8ROC - chains A and B; structure by X-ray diffraction, 1.85 A resolution.

[Chain A]
Name: Structural maintenance of chromosomes protein 1A
From: Homo sapiens
UniProt: Q14683 (SMC1A_HUMAN); residue numbers follow UniProt; this construct covers 1-175, 1057-1233
Amino-acid sequence (366 residues; each row starts with the number of its first residue; note: 867 numbers in that range are skipped by the numbering (no residue carries them; nothing is unmodelled there)):
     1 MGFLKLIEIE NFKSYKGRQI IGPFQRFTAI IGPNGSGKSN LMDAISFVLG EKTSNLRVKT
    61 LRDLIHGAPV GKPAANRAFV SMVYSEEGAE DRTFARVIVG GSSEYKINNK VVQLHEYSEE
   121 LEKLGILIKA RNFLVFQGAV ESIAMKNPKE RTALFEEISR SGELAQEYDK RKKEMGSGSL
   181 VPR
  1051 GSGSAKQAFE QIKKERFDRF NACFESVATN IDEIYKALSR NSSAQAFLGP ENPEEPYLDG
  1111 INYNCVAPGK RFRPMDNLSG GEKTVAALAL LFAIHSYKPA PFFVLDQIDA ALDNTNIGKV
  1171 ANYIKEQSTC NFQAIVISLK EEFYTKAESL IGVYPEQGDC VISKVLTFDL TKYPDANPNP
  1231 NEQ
Unresolved in the structure: 1, 1051, 1228-1233
Differences from the reference sequence: linker (176-183, 1051-1056); engineered mutation Gln1157 (Glu in Q14683)
Curated features (UniProtKB/Swiss-Prot):
  - binding site (ATP): Gly32 to Ser39
Reported in the primary citation:
  - mutagenesis - R57A: abolished catalytic activity on isolated SMC1A-HD
  - mutagenesis - R57A: decreased catalytic activity on SMC3CC/RAD21N

[Chain B]
Name: 64-kDa C-terminal product
From: Homo sapiens
UniProt: O60216 (RAD21_HUMAN); numbering as in UniProt (aligned over 558-629)
Amino-acid sequence (81 residues; each row starts with the number of its first residue):
   557 MKRTQQMLHG LQRALAKTGA ESISLLELCR NTNRKQAAAK FYSFLVLKKQ QAIELTQEEP
   617 YSDIIATPGP RFHGSLEVLF Q
Unresolved in the structure: 557-567
Differences from the reference sequence: initiating methionine (557); expression tag (630-637)
Curated features (UniProtKB/Swiss-Prot):
  - modified residue: Thr623 (Phosphothreonine)

[Chain A / chain B interface]
Contacting residue pairs (54; chain A residue first):
  Gly22(A) - Pro616(B)
  Pro23(A) - Pro616(B)
  Pro23(A) - Tyr617(B)  hydrogen bond (backbone-side chain)
  Gln25(A) - Tyr617(B)
  Ile31(A) - Tyr598(B)  hydrophobic
  Gly32(A) - Tyr598(B)
  Gly32(A) - Leu601(B)
  Pro33(A) - Tyr598(B)
  Pro33(A) - Leu601(B)
  Pro33(A) - Lys605(B)
  Asn34(A) - Lys605(B)  hydrogen bond (backbone-side chain)
  Tyr1194(A) - Tyr598(B)
  Thr1195(A) - Arg590(B)
  Thr1195(A) - Lys591(B)
  Thr1195(A) - Ala594(B)
  Ser1199(A) - Tyr617(B)  hydrogen bond
  Leu1200(A) - Ala594(B)  hydrophobic
  Leu1200(A) - Phe597(B)  hydrophobic
  Gly1202(A) - Phe597(B)
  Gly1202(A) - Leu601(B)
  Tyr1204(A) - Lys604(B)
  Pro1205(A) - Lys604(B)
  Pro1205(A) - Lys605(B)
  Glu1206(A) - Lys604(B)  salt bridge
  Gln1207(A) - Gln607(B)
  Leu1216(A) - Phe597(B)  hydrophobic
  Leu1216(A) - Leu601(B)  hydrophobic
  Leu1216(A) - Leu611(B)  hydrophobic
  Leu1216(A) - Gln613(B)
  Leu1216(A) - Ile620(B)  hydrophobic
  Thr1217(A) - Gln613(B)  hydrogen bond (backbone-side chain)
  Thr1217(A) - Pro616(B)
  Thr1217(A) - Tyr617(B)  hydrogen bond (side chain-backbone)
  Thr1217(A) - Ile620(B)
  Phe1218(A) - Leu581(B)  hydrophobic
  Phe1218(A) - Cys585(B)  hydrophobic
  Phe1218(A) - Ala593(B)
  Phe1218(A) - Phe597(B)  hydrophobic
  Phe1218(A) - Tyr617(B)
  Asp1219(A) - Tyr617(B)
  Leu1220(A) - Arg590(B)  hydrogen bond (backbone-side chain)
  Thr1221(A) - Arg590(B)
  Tyr1223(A) - Leu582(B)
  Tyr1223(A) - Cys585(B)
  Tyr1223(A) - Thr588(B)
  Tyr1223(A) - Asn589(B)
  Tyr1223(A) - Arg590(B)  hydrogen bond (backbone-side chain)
  Tyr1223(A) - Ala593(B)  hydrophobic
  Pro1224(A) - Thr588(B)
  Pro1224(A) - Asn589(B)
  Pro1224(A) - Arg590(B)  hydrogen bond (backbone-backbone)
  Asp1225(A) - Arg590(B)
  Ala1226(A) - Asn589(B)  hydrogen bond (backbone-side chain)
  Asn1227(A) - Asn589(B)
Also at the interface, not in a pair above, chain A (31 interface residues in all): Glu1192, Ala1197, Val1203, Lys1222
Also at the interface, not in a pair above, chain B (21 interface residues in all): Val602

[Summary]
31 residues of chain A and 21 residues of chain B are in contact; the contacts include 9 hydrogen bonds and 1
salt bridge. Among the polar pairs are Glu1206(A)-Lys604(B), Pro23(A)-Tyr617(B) and Asn34(A)-Lys605(B). The
paper reports that R57A of chain A abolishes catalytic activity on isolated SMC1A-HD; R57A of chain A reduces
catalytic activity on SMC3CC/RAD21N.
Here chain A is Structural maintenance of chromosomes protein 1A and chain B is 64-kDa C-terminal product,
both from Homo sapiens. Entry 8ROC (Human cohesin SMC1A-HD(shortCC-EQ)/RAD21-C complex - Apo closed P-loop
conformation) was determined by X-ray diffraction (same publication as 8P0A, 8PQ5, 8RO6, 8RO7, 8RO8, 8RO9 and
11 further entries).
